6RDX - chains 2 and 7 of the 31 polymer chains in the assembly; structure by electron microscopy, 3.90 A resolution.

Chain 2:
Name: Mitochondrial ATP synthase subunit ASA2
From: Polytomella sp. Pringsheim 198.80
Notes: engineered mutation(s): P165F, N167S
Chain sequence (441 residues; each row starts with the number of its first residue):
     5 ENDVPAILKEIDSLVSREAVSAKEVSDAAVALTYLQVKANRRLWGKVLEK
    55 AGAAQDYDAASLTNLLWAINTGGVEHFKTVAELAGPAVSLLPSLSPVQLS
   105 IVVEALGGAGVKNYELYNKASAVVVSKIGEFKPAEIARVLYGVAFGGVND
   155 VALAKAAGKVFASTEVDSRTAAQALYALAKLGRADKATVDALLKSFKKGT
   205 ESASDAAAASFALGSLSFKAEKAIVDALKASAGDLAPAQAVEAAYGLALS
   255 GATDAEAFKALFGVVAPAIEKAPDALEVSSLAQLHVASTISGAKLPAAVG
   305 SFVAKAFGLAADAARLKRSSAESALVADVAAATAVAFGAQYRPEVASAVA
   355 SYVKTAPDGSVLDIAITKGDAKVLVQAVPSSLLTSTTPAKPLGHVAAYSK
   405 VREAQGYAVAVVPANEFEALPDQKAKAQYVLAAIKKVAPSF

Chain 7:
Name: Mitochondrial ATP synthase associated protein ASA7
From: Polytomella sp. Pringsheim 198.80
Reference sequence: D8V7I2 (D8V7I2_9CHLO); residues 1-190 here = UniProt positions 1-190
Chain sequence (190 residues; numbered 1 to 190; the number before each row is that of its first residue):
     1 MSSVRAGVEAGRRDLTTFTFSGLQDAPVAALSGSIKLNVAAKAGKAEVTV
    51 AAGAAKAATQVSAAALRKLSGSKISLAEVARISVLHSSIQNYLLSLSNER
   101 YQLLSQWPDFTTMYGKDFYYRAHPEDLKKFYDAADEYYKLYETVTEFDSL
   151 SALASQVVPNYAARRRSTVHPAIGSTVADGAFTNFLLSKQ
Unresolved in the structure: 1-14

Chain 2 / chain 7 interface:
Pairs across the interface (98; chain 2 residue first):
  Glu5(2) - Lys56(7)
  Asn6(2) - Lys56(7)
  Asn6(2) - Ala57(7)
  Asn6(2) - Ala58(7)  hydrogen bond (side chain-backbone)
  Asp7(2) - Lys56(7)
  Ala10(2) - Ala55(7)  hydrophobic
  Ile11(2) - Val50(7)  hydrophobic
  Ile11(2) - Ala52(7)  hydrophobic
  Ile11(2) - Ala55(7)
  Ile11(2) - Ala57(7)  hydrophobic
  Glu14(2) - Ala52(7)
  Glu14(2) - Gly53(7)
  Glu14(2) - Ala54(7)
  Leu18(2) - Ser34(7)
  Leu18(2) - Ile35(7)  hydrophobic
  Arg21(2) - Ser34(7)
  Lys27(2) - Leu31(7)
  Glu28(2) - Ser32(7)
  Glu28(2) - Ser34(7)
  Asp31(2) - Ala29(7)
  Asp31(2) - Ala30(7)
  Asp31(2) - Leu31(7)  hydrogen bond (side chain-backbone)
  Asp31(2) - Ser32(7)  hydrogen bond (side chain-backbone)
  Val34(2) - Pro27(7)  hydrophobic
  Ala35(2) - Ile35(7)  hydrophobic
  Thr37(2) - Leu69(7)
  Tyr38(2) - Ala26(7)
  Tyr38(2) - Pro27(7)  hydrogen bond (side chain-backbone)
  Tyr38(2) - Leu37(7)  hydrophobic
  Tyr38(2) - Val39(7)  hydrophobic
  Tyr38(2) - Val48(7)  hydrophobic
  Tyr38(2) - Thr59(7)
  Gln40(2) - Val61(7)
  Gln40(2) - Ala65(7)
  Gln40(2) - Leu69(7)
  Lys42(2) - Leu69(7)  hydrogen bond (side chain-backbone)
  Lys42(2) - Ser72(7)  hydrogen bond (side chain-backbone)
  Lys42(2) - Ile74(7)
  Arg45(2) - Ile74(7)  hydrogen bond (side chain-backbone)
  Arg45(2) - Ser75(7)  hydrogen bond (side chain-backbone)
  Leu52(2) - Leu76(7)  hydrophobic
  Ala64(2) - Leu31(7)  hydrophobic
  Ser65(2) - Leu31(7)
  Asn68(2) - Pro27(7)
  Trp71(2) - Ser21(7)  hydrogen bond
  Trp71(2) - Gly22(7)
  Trp71(2) - Ala26(7)  hydrophobic
  Trp71(2) - Pro27(7)
  Asn74(2) - Thr19(7)
  Asn74(2) - Ser21(7)
  Thr75(2) - Ser21(7)
  Thr75(2) - Gly22(7)
  Thr75(2) - Leu69(7)
  Gly76(2) - Leu69(7)
  Gly77(2) - Lys73(7)
  Gly77(2) - Ile74(7)  hydrogen bond (backbone-backbone)
  Val78(2) - Leu15(7)
  Val78(2) - Ile74(7)  hydrophobic
  Glu79(2) - Leu15(7)  hydrogen bond (side chain-backbone)
  Glu79(2) - Lys73(7)
  Glu79(2) - Ser75(7)
  Glu79(2) - Leu76(7)  hydrogen bond (backbone-backbone)
  His80(2) - Leu76(7)
  His80(2) - Glu78(7)  salt bridge
  Lys82(2) - Glu78(7)
  Val101(2) - Asp25(7)
  Gly112(2) - Leu15(7)
  Gly112(2) - Thr16(7)  hydrogen bond (backbone-backbone)
  Glu139(2) - Asp25(7)
  Arg142(2) - Phe20(7)
  Arg142(2) - Ser21(7)  hydrogen bond
  Arg142(2) - Gln24(7)  hydrogen bond (side chain-backbone)
  Arg142(2) - Asp25(7)  salt bridge
  Tyr145(2) - Thr16(7)  hydrogen bond
  Tyr145(2) - Phe18(7)  hydrogen bond (side chain-backbone)
  Tyr145(2) - Phe20(7)  hydrophobic
  Phe149(2) - Thr16(7)
  Arg173(2) - Phe20(7)
  Arg173(2) - Gln24(7)  hydrogen bond
  Ala176(2) - Phe20(7)
  Gln177(2) - Phe20(7)
  Tyr180(2) - Thr17(7)  hydrogen bond
  Tyr180(2) - Phe18(7)
  Tyr180(2) - Phe20(7)  hydrophobic
  Glu205(2) - Ala64(7)
  Glu205(2) - Arg67(7)  salt bridge
  Ser206(2) - Arg67(7)
  Ser208(2) - Phe18(7)
  Ser208(2) - Arg67(7)  hydrogen bond
  Asp209(2) - Phe20(7)
  Asp209(2) - Arg67(7)  salt bridge
  Ala211(2) - Phe18(7)  hydrophobic
  Ala212(2) - Phe18(7)  hydrophobic
  Ala212(2) - Phe20(7)  hydrophobic
  Asp238(2) - Lys68(7)  salt bridge
  Ala240(2) - Gly71(7)
  Gln243(2) - Thr17(7)
  Gln243(2) - Phe18(7)
Also at the interface, not in a pair above, chain 2 (60 interface residues in all): Ile15, Leu39, Trp48, Gly49, Asp62, Ile105, Glu108, Ala113, Ala242, Glu246
Also at the interface, not in a pair above, chain 7 (46 interface residues in all): Leu23, Leu66, Ser70

In short:
60 residues of chain 2 and 46 residues of chain 7 are in contact, with 20 hydrogen bonds and 5 salt bridges.
Among the polar pairs are His80(2)-Glu78(7), Arg142(2)-Asp25(7) and Glu205(2)-Arg67(7).
Here chain 2 is Mitochondrial ATP synthase subunit ASA2 and chain 7 is Mitochondrial ATP synthase associated
protein ASA7, both from Polytomella sp. Pringsheim 198.80. Entry 6RDX (Cryo-EM structure of Polytomella F-ATP
synthase, Rotary substate 1F, monomer-masked refinement) was determined by electron microscopy, deposited
together with 6RD4, 6RD5, 6RD6, 6RD7, 6RD8, 6RD9 and 46 further entries.
